3OW2 - chains 0 and B of the 30 polymer chains in the assembly; structure by X-ray diffraction, 2.70 A resolution.

Chain 0:
Molecule: 23S ribosomal RNA
From: Haloarcula marismortui
Sequence (2902 nucleotides; numbered 10 to 2914; 3 numbers in that range are skipped by the numbering (no residue carries them; nothing is unmodelled there); the number before each row is that of its first residue):
    10 UAUGCCAGCUGGUGGAUUGCUCGGCUCAGGCGCUGAUGAAGGACGUGCCA
    60 AGCUGCGAUAAGCCAUGGGGAGCCGCACGGAGGCGAAGAACCAUGGAUUU
   110 CCGAAUGAGAAUCUCU
   128 AACAAUUGCUUCGCGCAAUGAGGAACCCCGAGAACUGAAACAUCUCAGUA
   178 UCGGGAGGAACAGAAAACGCAAUGUGAUGUCGUUAGUAACCGCGAGUGAA
   228 CGCGAUACAGCCCAAACCGAAGCCCUCACGGGCAAUGUGGUGUCAGGGCU
   278 ACCUCUCAUCAGCCGACCGUCUCGACGAAGUCUCUUGGAACAGAGCGUGA
   328 UACAGGGUGACAACCCCGUACUCGAGACCAGUACGACGUGCGGUAGUGCC
   378 AGAGUAGCGGGGGUUGGAUAUCCCUCGCGAAUAACGCAGGCAUCGACUGC
   428 GAAGGCUAAACACAACCUGAGACCGAUAGUGAACAAGUAGUGUGAACGAA
   478 CGCUGCAAAGUACCCUCAGAAGGGAGGCGAAAUAGAGCAUGAAAUCAGUU
   528 GGCGAUCGAGCGACAGGGCAUACAAGGUCCCUCGACGAAUGACCGACGCG
   578 CGAGCGUCCAGUAAGACUCACGGGAAGCCGAUGUUCUGUCGUACGUUUUG
   628 AAAAACGAGCCAGGGAGUGUGUCUGCAUGGCAAGUCUAACCGGAGUAUCC
   678 GGGGAGGCACAGGGAAACCGACAUGGCCGCAGGGCUU
   716 GCCCGAGGGCCGCCGUCUUCAAGGGCGGGGAGCCAUGUGGACACGACCCG
   766 AAUCCGGACGAUCUACGCAUGGACAAGAUGAAGCGUGCCGAAAGGCACGU
   816 GGAAGUCUGUUAGAGUUGGUGUCCUACAAUACCCUCUCGUGAUCUAUGUG
   866 UAGGGGUGAAAGGCCCAUCGAGUCCGGCAACAGCUGGUUCCAAUCGAAAC
   916 AUGUCGAAGCAUGACCUCCGCCGAGGUAGUCUGUGAGGUAGAGCGACCGA
   966 UUGGUGUGUCCGCCUCCGAGAGGAGUCGGCACACCUGUCAAACUCCAAAC
  1016 UUACAGACGCCGUUUGACGCGGGGAUUCCGGUGCGCGGGGUAAGCCUGUG
  1066 UACCAGGAGGGGAACAACCCAGAGAUAGGUUAAGGUCCCCAAGUGUGGAU
  1116 UAAGUGUAAUCCUCUGAAGGUGGUCUCGAGCCCUAGACAGCCGGGAGGUG
  1166 AGCUUAGAAGCAGCUACCCUCUAAGAAAAGCGUAACAGCUUACCGGCCGA
  1216 GGUUUGAGGCGCCCAAAAUGAUCGGGACUCAAAUCCACCACCGAGACCUG
  1266 UCCGUACCACUCAUACUGGUAAUCGAGUAGAUUGGCGCUCUAAUUGGAUG
  1316 GAAGUAGGGGUGAAAACUCCUAUGGACCGAUUAGUGACGAAAAUCCUGGC
  1366 CAUAGUAGCAGCGAUAGUCGGGUGAGAACCCCGACGGCCUAAUGGAUAAG
  1416 GGUUCCUCAGCACUGCUGAUCAGCUGAGGGUUAGCCGGUCCUAAGUCAUA
  1466 CCGCAACUCGACUAUGACGAAAUGGGAAACGGGUUAAUAUUCCCGUGCCA
  1516 CUAUGCAGUGAAAGUUGACGCCCUGGGGUCGAUCACGCUGGGCAUUCGCC
  1566 CAGUCGAACCGUCCAACUCCGUGGAAGCCGUAAUGGCAGGAAGCGGACGA
  1616 ACGGCGGCAUAGGGAAACGUGAUUCAACCUGGGGCCCAUGAAAAGACGAG
  1666 CAUAGUGUCCGUACCGAGAACCGACACAGGUGUCCAUGGCGGCGAAAGCC
  1716 AAGGCCUGUCGGGAGCAACCAACGUUAGGGAAUUCGGCAAGUUAGUCCCG
  1766 UACCUUCGGAAGAAGGGAUGCCUGCUCCGGAACGGAGCAGGUCGCAGUGA
  1816 CUCGGAAGCUCGGACUGUCUAGUAACAACAUAGGUGACCGCAAAUCCGCA
  1866 AGGACUCGUACGGUCACUGAAUCCUGCCCAGUGCAGGUAUCUGAACACCU
  1916 CGUACAAGAGGACGAAGGACCUGUCAACGGCGGGGGUAACUAUGACCCUC
  1966 UUAAGGUAGCGUAGUACCUUGCCGCAUCAGUAGCGGCUUGCAUGAAUGGA
  2016 UUAACCAGAGCUUCACUGUCCCAACGUUGGGCCCGGUGAACUGUACAUUC
  2066 CAGUGCGGAGUCUGGAGACACCCAGGGGGAAGCAAAGACCCUAUGGAGCU
  2116 UUACUGCAGGCUGUCGCUGAGACGUGGUCGCCGAUGUGCAGCAUAGGUAG
  2166 GAGACACUACACAGGUACCCGCGCUAGCGGGCCACCGAGUCAACAGUGAA
  2216 AUACUACCCGUCGGUGACUGCGACUCUCACUCCGGGAGGAGGACACCGAU
  2266 AGCCGGGCAGUUUGACUGGGGCGGUACGCGCUCGAAAAGAUAUCGAGCGC
  2316 GCCCUAUGGCUAUCUCAGCCGGGACAGAGACCCGGCGAAGAGUGCAAGAG
  2366 CAAAAGAUAGCUUGACAGUGUUCUUCCCAACGAGGAACGCUGACGCGAAA
  2416 GCGUGGUCUAGCGAACCAAUUAGCCUGCUUGAUGCGGGCAAUUGAUGACA
  2466 GAAAAGCUACCCUAGGGAUAACAGAGUCGUCACUCGCAAGAGCACAUAUC
  2516 GACCGAGUGGCUUGCUACCUCGAUGUCGGUUCCCUCCAUCCUGCCCGUGC
  2566 AGAAGCGGGCAAGGGUGAGGUUGUUCGCCUAUUAAAGGAGGUCGUGAGCU
  2616 GGGUUUAGACCGUCGUGAGACAGGUCGGCUGCUAUCUACUGGGUGUGUAA
  2666 UGGUGUCUGACAAGAACGACCGUAUAGUACGAGAGGAACUACGGUUGGUG
  2716 GCCACUGGUGUACCGGUUGUUCGAGAGAGCACGUGCCGGGUAGCCACGCC
  2766 ACACGGGGUAAGAGCUGAACGCAUCUAAGCUCGAAACCCACUUGGAAAAG
  2816 AGACACCGCCGAGGUCCCGCGUACAAGACGCGGUCGAUAGACUCGGGGUG
  2866 UGCGCGUCGAGGUAACGAGACGUUAAGCCCACGAGCACUAACAGACCAA
Disordered / not traced: 971-998, 1560, 1952-1963, 2137-2236, 2339-2343, 2665-2666
Construct notes: conflict C560 (U3155 in 3377779), A2099 (G4693 in 3377779)
Ion coordination: Mg2+ site 1 near G28 (its only coordinating residue here); Na+ site 1: C40, C443; Sr2+ site 1: C85, A86, C87; Na+ site 2: C141, G142; Sr2+ site 2: G147, A183; Mg2+ site 2: C162, U2276; Mg2+ site 3: A166, G219; Mg2+ site 4: A167, C168; Mg2+ site 5: G196, A227; Sr2+ site 3 near C235 (its only coordinating residue here); Mg2+ site 6: C240, G269; Na+ site 3: U308, U335, C342 (shared with 2 residues of chain S); 16 more Na+ sites not listed; 52 more Sr2+ sites not listed; 40 more Mg2+ sites not listed; 1 more K+ sites not listed
Small-molecule neighbours: EMK ((2R,3S,4R,5R,8R,10R,11R,12S,13S,14R)-2-ethyl-3,4,10-trihydroxy-3,5,6,8,10,12,14-heptamethyl-15-oxo-11-[(3,4,6-trideoxy-3-{[3-(1-{(1S,2R)-1-(fluoromethyl)-2-hydroxy-2-[4-(methylsulfonyl)phenyl]ethyl}-1H-1,2,3-triazol-4-yl)propyl](methyl)amino}-beta-D-xylo-hexopyranosyl)oxy]-1-oxa-6-azacyclopentadecan-13-yl 2,6-dideoxy-3-C-methyl-3-O-methyl-alpha-L-ribo-hexopyranoside): C839, A841, A2099, A2100, G2102, A2103, A2486, C2487, A2538, U2539, G2540, U2541, U2620, C2644, U2645, G2646

Chain B:
Name: 50S ribosomal protein L3P
From: Haloarcula marismortui
Reference sequence: P20279 (RL3_HALMA); residues 1-337 here correspond to UniProt positions 2-338 (UniProt number = residue number + 1)
Amino-acid sequence (337 residues; each row starts with the number of its first residue):
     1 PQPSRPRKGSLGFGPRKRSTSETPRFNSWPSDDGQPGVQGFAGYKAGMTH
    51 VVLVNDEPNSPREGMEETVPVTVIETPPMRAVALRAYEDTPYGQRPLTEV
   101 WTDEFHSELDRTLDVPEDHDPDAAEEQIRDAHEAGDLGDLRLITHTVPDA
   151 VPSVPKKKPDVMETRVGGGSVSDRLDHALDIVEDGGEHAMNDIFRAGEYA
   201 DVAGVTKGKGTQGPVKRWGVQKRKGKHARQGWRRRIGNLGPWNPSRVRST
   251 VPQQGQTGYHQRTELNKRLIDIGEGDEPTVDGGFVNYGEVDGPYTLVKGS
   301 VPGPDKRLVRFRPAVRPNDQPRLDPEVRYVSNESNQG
Ion coordination: Sr2+ site 1: Gln230 (shared with G836(0), U2615(0) of chain 0); Sr2+ site 2: Asn243, Ser245; Mg2+: Asn335 (shared with A2757(0) of chain 0)

How chain 0 and chain B interact:
Contacting residue pairs (337; chain 0 residue first):
  G834(0) - Arg229(B)  phosphate contact
  U835(0) - Lys226(B)  phosphate contact
  U835(0) - Arg229(B)  salt bridge to the phosphate
  U835(0) - Gln230(B)  sugar contact
  G836(0) - Arg229(B)  phosphate contact
  G836(0) - Gln230(B)  hydrogen bond to the phosphate
  U837(0) - Gln230(B)  phosphate contact
  U1234(0) - Pro244(B)  base contact
  U1234(0) - Arg246(B)  hydrogen bond to the base
  U1234(0) - Arg248(B)  hydrogen bond to the sugar
  A1732(0) - Thr211(B)  hydrogen bond to the sugar
  A1732(0) - Gln212(B)  sugar contact
  A1733(0) - Thr211(B)  hydrogen bond to the sugar
  A1733(0) - Gln212(B)  sugar contact
  A1733(0) - Gly213(B)  hydrogen bond to the phosphate
  A1733(0) - Gln254(B)  sugar contact
  C1734(0) - Gly213(B)  phosphate contact
  C1734(0) - Arg234(B)  salt bridge to the phosphate
  C1734(0) - Arg235(B)  hydrogen bond to the sugar
  C1735(0) - Gly231(B)  sugar contact
  C1735(0) - Trp232(B)  phosphate contact
  C1735(0) - Arg233(B)  hydrogen bond to the phosphate
  C1735(0) - Arg234(B)  hydrogen bond to the phosphate
  C1735(0) - Arg235(B)  sugar contact
  A1736(0) - Gly231(B)  phosphate contact
  A1736(0) - Arg233(B)  salt bridge to the phosphate
  G1751(0) - Lys226(B)  hydrogen bond to the base
  C1753(0) - Lys226(B)  sugar contact
  C1753(0) - Arg229(B)  hydrogen bond to the base
  A1754(0) - Arg229(B)  hydrogen bond to the sugar
  U2034(0) - Gly225(B)  hydrogen bond to the phosphate
  C2035(0) - Lys224(B)  phosphate contact
  C2035(0) - Gly225(B)  hydrogen bond to the phosphate
  C2036(0) - Lys224(B)  salt bridge to the phosphate
  C2037(0) - Lys224(B)  hydrogen bond to the phosphate
  A2038(0) - Gln221(B)  phosphate contact
  A2038(0) - Lys222(B)  hydrogen bond to the phosphate
  A2038(0) - Lys224(B)  salt bridge to the phosphate
  A2039(0) - Val215(B)  phosphate contact
  A2039(0) - Lys222(B)  phosphate contact
  A2039(0) - Arg234(B)  salt bridge to the phosphate
  C2065(0) - Ser245(B)  phosphate contact
  C2065(0) - Arg246(B)  hydrogen bond to the phosphate
  C2066(0) - Pro244(B)  phosphate contact
  C2066(0) - Arg246(B)  salt bridge to the phosphate
  G2090(0) - Gln253(B)  hydrogen bond to the base
  G2090(0) - Gln254(B)  hydrogen bond to the sugar
  G2091(0) - Arg235(B)  phosphate contact
  G2091(0) - Leu239(B)  base contact
  G2091(0) - Gln253(B)  hydrogen bond to the base
  G2092(0) - Trp232(B)  hydrogen bond to the phosphate
  G2092(0) - Arg235(B)  salt bridge to the phosphate
  G2092(0) - Leu239(B)  phosphate contact
  G2093(0) - Asn238(B)  phosphate contact
  G2093(0) - Leu239(B)  hydrogen bond to the phosphate
  G2093(0) - Gly240(B)  sugar contact
  G2093(0) - Pro241(B)  hydrogen bond to the sugar
  G2093(0) - Trp242(B)  hydrogen bond to the sugar
  G2093(0) - Pro244(B)  sugar contact
  G2093(0) - Ser245(B)  hydrogen bond to the base
  G2093(0) - Arg246(B)  base contact
  G2093(0) - Val247(B)  base contact
  G2094(0) - Trp242(B)  sugar contact
  G2094(0) - Ser245(B)  sugar contact
  A2095(0) - Trp242(B)  phosphate contact
  A2096(0) - Trp242(B)  sugar contact
  G2544(0) - His227(B)  base contact
  U2545(0) - Gln2(B)  hydrogen bond to the phosphate
  U2546(0) - Gln2(B)  hydrogen bond to the base
  U2546(0) - Gln221(B)  sugar contact
  U2546(0) - Ile236(B)  sugar contact
  U2546(0) - Gly237(B)  hydrogen bond to the sugar
  U2546(0) - Asn238(B)  base contact
  C2547(0) - Gln2(B)  hydrogen bond to the base
  C2547(0) - Arg5(B)  salt bridge to the phosphate
  C2547(0) - Lys8(B)  phosphate contact
  C2547(0) - Val220(B)  phosphate contact
  C2547(0) - Gln221(B)  hydrogen bond to the phosphate
  C2547(0) - Asn238(B)  hydrogen bond to the base
  C2547(0) - Pro252(B)  phosphate contact
  C2548(0) - Arg5(B)  salt bridge to the phosphate
  C2548(0) - Arg7(B)  salt bridge to the phosphate
  C2548(0) - Lys8(B)  hydrogen bond to the phosphate
  C2548(0) - Pro241(B)  base contact
  C2548(0) - Arg248(B)  sugar contact
  C2548(0) - Thr250(B)  hydrogen bond to the sugar
  C2548(0) - Val251(B)  sugar contact
  C2548(0) - Pro252(B)  sugar contact
  C2549(0) - Arg7(B)  salt bridge to the phosphate
  C2549(0) - Arg248(B)  hydrogen bond to the sugar
  C2549(0) - Thr250(B)  sugar contact
  G2580(0) - Pro6(B)  phosphate contact
  U2581(0) - Ser4(B)  base contact
  U2581(0) - Arg5(B)  hydrogen bond to the phosphate
  U2581(0) - Pro6(B)  phosphate contact
  G2582(0) - Pro3(B)  phosphate contact
  G2582(0) - Ser4(B)  hydrogen bond to the phosphate
  A2583(0) - Pro3(B)  phosphate contact
  C2591(0) - Pro1(B)  phosphate contact
  G2606(0) - Pro241(B)  base contact
  G2606(0) - Asn243(B)  hydrogen bond to the sugar
  U2607(0) - Trp242(B)  stacking on the base
  U2607(0) - Asn243(B)  hydrogen bond to the phosphate
  G2609(0) - Asn238(B)  base contact
  G2609(0) - Gly240(B)  base contact
  G2609(0) - Pro241(B)  base contact
  G2609(0) - Trp242(B)  hydrogen bond to the sugar
  U2610(0) - Asn238(B)  base contact
  U2610(0) - Trp242(B)  phosphate contact
  G2613(0) - Arg223(B)  hydrogen bond to the sugar
  G2613(0) - Trp232(B)  sugar contact
  G2613(0) - Gly237(B)  base contact
  C2614(0) - Arg223(B)  hydrogen bond to the sugar
  C2614(0) - His227(B)  hydrogen bond to the sugar
  C2614(0) - Gln230(B)  phosphate contact
  C2614(0) - Trp232(B)  sugar contact
  U2615(0) - Lys226(B)  phosphate contact
  U2615(0) - His227(B)  hydrogen bond to the sugar
  U2615(0) - Gln230(B)  hydrogen bond to the phosphate
  G2616(0) - Lys226(B)  salt bridge to the phosphate
  G2616(0) - Gln230(B)  phosphate contact
  A2653(0) - Arg246(B)  sugar contact
  A2653(0) - Val247(B)  hydrogen bond to the sugar
  C2654(0) - Val247(B)  sugar contact
  C2654(0) - Arg248(B)  hydrogen bond to the sugar
  C2654(0) - Ser249(B)  phosphate contact
  C2654(0) - Gln253(B)  hydrogen bond to the base
  U2655(0) - Arg217(B)  hydrogen bond to the sugar
  U2655(0) - Ser249(B)  phosphate contact
  U2655(0) - Gln253(B)  hydrogen bond to the sugar
  U2655(0) - Gln254(B)  hydrogen bond to the sugar
  G2656(0) - Pro15(B)  phosphate contact
  G2656(0) - Arg16(B)  hydrogen bond to the phosphate
  G2656(0) - Lys17(B)  phosphate contact
  G2656(0) - Arg217(B)  hydrogen bond to the phosphate
  G2656(0) - Gly255(B)  sugar contact
  G2656(0) - Gln256(B)  hydrogen bond to the sugar
  G2657(0) - Lys17(B)  phosphate contact
  G2657(0) - Arg18(B)  hydrogen bond to the phosphate
  G2657(0) - Gln256(B)  sugar contact
  G2658(0) - Arg18(B)  salt bridge to the phosphate
  G2668(0) - Asp114(B)  hydrogen bond to the base
  U2669(0) - Thr112(B)  hydrogen bond to the sugar
  U2669(0) - Leu113(B)  sugar contact
  U2669(0) - Asp114(B)  sugar contact
  G2670(0) - Arg85(B)  base contact
  G2670(0) - Thr112(B)  sugar contact
  G2670(0) - Leu113(B)  sugar contact
  U2671(0) - Arg25(B)  salt bridge to the phosphate
  U2671(0) - Arg85(B)  hydrogen bond to the base
  U2671(0) - Val161(B)  phosphate contact
  U2671(0) - Met162(B)  phosphate contact
  U2671(0) - Glu163(B)  hydrogen bond to the sugar
  C2672(0) - Arg25(B)  salt bridge to the phosphate
  C2672(0) - Arg85(B)  hydrogen bond to the sugar
  C2672(0) - Tyr87(B)  hydrogen bond to the sugar
  C2672(0) - Pro96(B)  sugar contact
  C2672(0) - Arg141(B)  hydrogen bond to the phosphate
  C2672(0) - Met162(B)  phosphate contact
  C2672(0) - Glu163(B)  hydrogen bond to the phosphate
  U2673(0) - Tyr87(B)  sugar contact
  U2673(0) - Gln94(B)  hydrogen bond to the sugar
  U2673(0) - Arg141(B)  salt bridge to the phosphate
  G2674(0) - Tyr92(B)  sugar contact
  G2674(0) - Gly93(B)  phosphate contact
  G2674(0) - Gln94(B)  hydrogen bond to the phosphate
  A2678(0) - Leu11(B)  hydrogen bond to the sugar
  A2678(0) - Gly12(B)  base contact
  G2679(0) - Leu11(B)  sugar contact
  G2679(0) - Gly12(B)  sugar contact
  A2680(0) - Pro6(B)  base contact
  A2681(0) - Ser10(B)  hydrogen bond to the base
  C2682(0) - Arg316(B)  salt bridge to the phosphate
  C2707(0) - Asn59(B)  phosphate contact
  G2708(0) - Asn59(B)  sugar contact
  G2713(0) - Pro6(B)  sugar contact
  U2714(0) - Arg7(B)  phosphate contact
  U2714(0) - Gly9(B)  hydrogen bond to the phosphate
  U2714(0) - Ser10(B)  hydrogen bond to the phosphate
  U2714(0) - Phe13(B)  sugar contact
  G2715(0) - Gly9(B)  phosphate contact
  G2715(0) - Ser10(B)  hydrogen bond to the phosphate
  G2715(0) - Phe13(B)  sugar contact
  G2715(0) - Arg16(B)  salt bridge to the phosphate
  G2715(0) - Arg262(B)  hydrogen bond to the phosphate
  G2715(0) - Glu264(B)  hydrogen bond to the base
  G2716(0) - Thr206(B)  sugar contact
  G2716(0) - Arg262(B)  salt bridge to the phosphate
  G2716(0) - Glu264(B)  sugar contact
  G2716(0) - Ser300(B)  hydrogen bond to the base
  G2716(0) - Pro302(B)  sugar contact
  C2717(0) - Lys45(B)  hydrogen bond to the phosphate
  C2717(0) - Met48(B)  sugar contact
  C2717(0) - Thr206(B)  phosphate contact
  C2717(0) - Lys207(B)  hydrogen bond to the phosphate
  C2717(0) - Ser300(B)  sugar contact
  C2717(0) - Val301(B)  sugar contact
  C2717(0) - Pro302(B)  sugar contact
  C2717(0) - Gly303(B)  hydrogen bond to the phosphate
  C2718(0) - Lys45(B)  salt bridge to the phosphate
  C2718(0) - Met48(B)  sugar contact
  C2718(0) - Lys207(B)  salt bridge to the phosphate
  C2718(0) - Asp305(B)  phosphate contact
  A2719(0) - Met48(B)  sugar contact
  A2719(0) - Thr49(B)  hydrogen bond to the sugar
  A2719(0) - His50(B)  hydrogen bond to the sugar
  A2719(0) - Pro70(B)  base contact
  A2719(0) - Asn335(B)  sugar contact
  U2756(0) - Gln336(B)  phosphate contact
  U2756(0) - Gly337(B)  hydrogen bond to the phosphate
  A2757(0) - Val285(B)  phosphate contact
  A2757(0) - Asn335(B)  phosphate contact
  A2757(0) - Gln336(B)  phosphate contact
  A2757(0) - Gly337(B)  hydrogen bond to the phosphate
  G2758(0) - Val285(B)  phosphate contact
  C2759(0) - Lys207(B)  salt bridge to the phosphate
  C2759(0) - Lys209(B)  phosphate contact
  C2760(0) - Lys209(B)  salt bridge to the phosphate
  C2760(0) - Lys216(B)  salt bridge to the phosphate
  C2764(0) - Pro70(B)  sugar contact
  C2765(0) - Glu264(B)  base contact
  C2765(0) - Lys267(B)  hydrogen bond to the sugar
  C2765(0) - Lys298(B)  sugar contact
  C2765(0) - Gly299(B)  sugar contact
  C2765(0) - Ser300(B)  base contact
  A2766(0) - Leu265(B)  hydrogen bond to the sugar
  A2766(0) - Asn266(B)  sugar contact
  A2766(0) - Lys267(B)  sugar contact
  A2766(0) - Lys298(B)  salt bridge to the phosphate
  C2767(0) - Leu265(B)  sugar contact
  C2767(0) - Asn266(B)  hydrogen bond to the phosphate
  C2767(0) - Arg316(B)  hydrogen bond to the phosphate
  C2767(0) - Asn318(B)  hydrogen bond to the phosphate
  A2768(0) - Arg316(B)  hydrogen bond to the phosphate
  A2768(0) - Asn318(B)  hydrogen bond to the phosphate
  C2806(0) - Ser28(B)  hydrogen bond to the phosphate
  C2806(0) - Arg316(B)  sugar contact
  U2807(0) - Gly12(B)  base contact
  U2807(0) - Phe13(B)  sugar contact
  U2807(0) - Asn27(B)  hydrogen bond to the phosphate
  U2807(0) - Ser28(B)  hydrogen bond to the phosphate
  U2807(0) - Thr263(B)  hydrogen bond to the phosphate
  U2807(0) - Arg312(B)  salt bridge to the phosphate
  U2808(0) - Gly12(B)  sugar contact
  U2808(0) - Phe13(B)  sugar contact
  U2808(0) - Gly14(B)  hydrogen bond to the sugar
  U2808(0) - Asn27(B)  hydrogen bond to the phosphate
  U2808(0) - Gln261(B)  hydrogen bond to the phosphate
  U2808(0) - Arg262(B)  phosphate contact
  U2808(0) - Thr263(B)  hydrogen bond to the phosphate
  G2809(0) - Gly14(B)  sugar contact
  G2809(0) - Pro15(B)  sugar contact
  G2809(0) - Lys17(B)  phosphate contact
  G2809(0) - Gln261(B)  phosphate contact
  G2810(0) - Lys17(B)  salt bridge to the phosphate
  G2810(0) - Thr20(B)  hydrogen bond to the phosphate
  G2815(0) - Tyr92(B)  hydrogen bond to the base
  G2817(0) - Arg95(B)  sugar contact
  A2818(0) - Arg95(B)  sugar contact
  A2818(0) - Pro96(B)  hydrogen bond to the sugar
  C2819(0) - Arg85(B)  hydrogen bond to the base
  C2819(0) - Pro96(B)  sugar contact
  C2819(0) - Leu97(B)  phosphate contact
  C2819(0) - Thr98(B)  phosphate contact
  C2819(0) - Glu99(B)  hydrogen bond to the sugar
  A2820(0) - Thr98(B)  phosphate contact
  A2820(0) - Glu99(B)  sugar contact
  A2820(0) - Trp101(B)  hydrogen bond to the sugar
  A2820(0) - His119(B)  phosphate contact
  C2821(0) - Asp114(B)  hydrogen bond to the sugar
  C2821(0) - Val115(B)  sugar contact
  C2821(0) - Pro116(B)  sugar contact
  C2821(0) - Glu117(B)  phosphate contact
  C2821(0) - Asp118(B)  phosphate contact
  C2821(0) - His119(B)  salt bridge to the phosphate
  C2822(0) - Asp114(B)  sugar contact
  C2822(0) - Val115(B)  sugar contact
  C2822(0) - Glu117(B)  hydrogen bond to the phosphate
  C2822(0) - Asp118(B)  hydrogen bond to the phosphate
  G2823(0) - Glu117(B)  phosphate contact
  A2827(0) - Asp114(B)  hydrogen bond to the sugar
  G2828(0) - Asp114(B)  phosphate contact
  U2837(0) - Glu22(B)  base contact
  U2837(0) - Val154(B)  base contact
  U2837(0) - Pro155(B)  base contact
  U2837(0) - Lys156(B)  base contact
  U2837(0) - Pro304(B)  phosphate contact
  U2837(0) - Asp305(B)  sugar contact
  U2837(0) - Lys306(B)  hydrogen bond to the base
  U2837(0) - Arg307(B)  hydrogen bond to the base
  A2838(0) - Lys207(B)  phosphate contact
  A2838(0) - Gly208(B)  hydrogen bond to the phosphate
  A2838(0) - Tyr259(B)  sugar contact
  A2838(0) - Arg307(B)  salt bridge to the phosphate
  C2839(0) - Arg18(B)  hydrogen bond to the phosphate
  C2839(0) - Gly208(B)  phosphate contact
  C2839(0) - Lys209(B)  phosphate contact
  C2839(0) - Gly210(B)  hydrogen bond to the phosphate
  C2839(0) - Gln256(B)  phosphate contact
  A2840(0) - Gly210(B)  phosphate contact
  A2840(0) - Thr211(B)  hydrogen bond to the phosphate
  G2842(0) - Arg18(B)  hydrogen bond to the base
  A2843(0) - Arg18(B)  hydrogen bond to the base
  C2844(0) - Tyr259(B)  sugar contact
  C2846(0) - Pro155(B)  sugar contact
  C2846(0) - Lys156(B)  phosphate contact
  C2846(0) - Lys158(B)  phosphate contact
  G2847(0) - Arg111(B)  salt bridge to the phosphate
  G2847(0) - Pro155(B)  sugar contact
  G2847(0) - Lys156(B)  phosphate contact
  G2847(0) - Lys157(B)  hydrogen bond to the phosphate
  G2847(0) - Lys158(B)  hydrogen bond to the phosphate
  G2848(0) - Arg111(B)  salt bridge to the phosphate
  G2848(0) - Lys157(B)  salt bridge to the phosphate
  G2851(0) - Lys157(B)  hydrogen bond to the phosphate
  A2852(0) - Lys157(B)  salt bridge to the phosphate
  U2853(0) - Pro155(B)  sugar contact
  G2860(0) - Gly282(B)  hydrogen bond to the base
  G2860(0) - Gln336(B)  base contact
  G2861(0) - Asp281(B)  hydrogen bond to the sugar
  G2861(0) - Gly282(B)  sugar contact
  G2861(0) - Ser334(B)  hydrogen bond to the sugar
  G2861(0) - Gln336(B)  hydrogen bond to the base
  G2862(0) - Ser334(B)  hydrogen bond to the phosphate
  G2862(0) - Gln336(B)  sugar contact
  C2897(0) - Phe284(B)  sugar contact
  C2897(0) - Val285(B)  sugar contact
  C2897(0) - Asn286(B)  hydrogen bond to the sugar
  C2897(0) - Gln336(B)  hydrogen bond to the base
  G2898(0) - Gly282(B)  sugar contact
  G2898(0) - Phe284(B)  sugar contact
  G2898(0) - Asn286(B)  phosphate contact
  G2898(0) - Tyr287(B)  sugar contact
  G2898(0) - Gly288(B)  phosphate contact
  G2898(0) - Glu289(B)  sugar contact
  A2899(0) - Gly288(B)  phosphate contact
  A2899(0) - Glu289(B)  sugar contact
Other interface residues (no listed pair), chain 0 (126 interface residues in all): A1737, C1750, G2073, A2089, U2539, G2712, C2720, G2845
Other interface residues (no listed pair), chain B (145 interface residues in all): Glu57, Ile143, His260, Gly283, Arg310, Val315, Glu333

In short:
The interface between chain 0 and chain B involves 126 residues on one side and 145 on the other; the contacts
include 122 hydrogen bonds, 34 salt bridges and 1 aromatic stacking contact. Polar pairs include
U1234(0)-Arg246(B), G1751(0)-Lys226(B) and C1753(0)-Arg229(B). Chain 0 binds compound EMK.
Chain 0 is 23S ribosomal RNA and chain B is 50S ribosomal protein L3P, both from Haloarcula marismortui; the
structure, Crystal Structure of Enhanced Macrolide Bound to 50S Ribosomal Subunit, was determined by X-ray
diffraction.
